Entry 8DBR (electron microscopy, 3.20 A resolution); this record covers chains Y and a of the 22 polymer chains in the assembly.

Chain Y:
Name: ATP synthase subunit b
From: Escherichia coli
UniProt: D6IFY0 (D6IFY0_ECOLX); residues 1-156 here = UniProt positions 1-156
Amino-acid sequence (156 residues; each row starts with the number of its first residue):
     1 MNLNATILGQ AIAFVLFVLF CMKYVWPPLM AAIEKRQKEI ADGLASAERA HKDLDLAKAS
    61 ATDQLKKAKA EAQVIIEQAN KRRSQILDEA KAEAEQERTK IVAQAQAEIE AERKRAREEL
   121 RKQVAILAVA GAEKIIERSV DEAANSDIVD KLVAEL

Chain a:
Name: ATP synthase subunit a
From: Escherichia coli
UniProt: C3SL77 (C3SL77_ECOLX); residue numbers follow UniProt; this construct covers 1-271
Amino-acid sequence (271 residues; numbered 1 to 271; the number before each row is that of its first residue):
     1 MASENMTPQD YIGHHLNNLQ LDLRTFSLVD PQNPPATFWT INIDSMFFSV VLGLLFLVLF
    61 RSVAKKATSG VPGKFQTAIE LVIGFVNGSV KDMYHGKSKL IAPLALTIFV WVFLMNLMDL
   121 LPIDLLPYIA EHVLGLPALR VVPSADVNVT LSMALGVFIL ILFYSIKMKG IGGFTKELTL
   181 QPFNHWAFIP VNLILEGVSL LSKPVSLGLR LFGNMYAGEL IFILIAGLLP WWSQWILNVP
   241 WAIFHILIIT LQAFIFMVLT IVYLSMASEE H
Not modelled in the structure: 1-3, 270-271

Interface between chain Y and chain a:
Residue-residue contacts (35):
  M1(Y) - M6(a)
  M1(Y) - P8(a)  hydrophobic
  M1(Y) - G227(a)
  A5(Y) - W231(a)
  T6(Y) - D124(a)
  T6(Y) - A226(a)
  T6(Y) - Q234(a)
  I7(Y) - D124(a)
  L8(Y) - W231(a)  hydrophobic
  G9(Y) - W231(a)
  G9(Y) - Q234(a)
  Q10(Y) - P122(a)
  Q10(Y) - I123(a)  hydrogen bond (side chain-backbone)
  Q10(Y) - D124(a)  hydrogen bond
  Q10(Y) - A226(a)
  Q10(Y) - Q234(a)
  I12(Y) - W231(a)  hydrophobic
  A13(Y) - W235(a)  hydrophobic
  A13(Y) - N238(a)
  A13(Y) - V239(a)
  L16(Y) - W235(a)  hydrophobic
  L16(Y) - V239(a)  hydrophobic
  F17(Y) - L120(a)  hydrophobic
  F17(Y) - A242(a)
  F17(Y) - I243(a)  hydrophobic
  F17(Y) - I246(a)  hydrophobic
  F20(Y) - I243(a)  hydrophobic
  I33(Y) - T77(a)
  I33(Y) - L81(a)  hydrophobic
  R36(Y) - L81(a)
  Q37(Y) - P72(a)  hydrogen bond (side chain-backbone)
  Q37(Y) - G73(a)
  Q37(Y) - T77(a)
  I40(Y) - P72(a)
  L44(Y) - V71(a)  hydrophobic
Other interface residues (no listed pair), chain Y (19 interface residues in all): L3, F14
Other interface residues (no listed pair), chain a (26 interface residues in all): T7, Y11, K74, A78, Y128

Summary:
Chain Y and chain a form an interface of 19 and 26 residues respectively, with 3 hydrogen bonds. Polar
contacts include Q10(Y)-I123(a), Q10(Y)-D124(a) and Q37(Y)-P72(a).
Chain Y is ATP synthase subunit b and chain a is ATP synthase subunit a, both from Escherichia coli; the
structure, E. coli ATP synthase imaged in 10mM MgATP State2 "half-up, was determined by electron microscopy,
deposited together with 8DBP, 8DBQ, 8DBS, 8DBT, 8DBU, 8DBV and 8DBW.
